3PLA - chains C and H of the 10 polymer chains in the assembly; structure by X-ray diffraction, 3.15 A resolution.

Chain C:
Molecule: 50S ribosomal protein L7Ae
Organism: Sulfolobus solfataricus
UniProtKB: D0KRE2 (D0KRE2_SULS9); residues 1-130 here = UniProt positions 1-130
Amino-acid sequence (130 residues; each row starts with the number of its first residue):
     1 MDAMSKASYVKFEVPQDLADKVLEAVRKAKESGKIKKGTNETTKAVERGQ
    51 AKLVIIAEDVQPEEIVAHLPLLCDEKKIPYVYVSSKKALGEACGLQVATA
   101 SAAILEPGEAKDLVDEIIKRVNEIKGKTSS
Not modelled in the structure: 1-6, 129-130
Sequence notes: engineered mutation Asp2 (Asn in D0KRE2)

Chain H:
Molecule: C/D guide RNA
Sequence (40 nucleotides; numbered 1 to 40; the number before each row is that of its first residue):
     1 GGGAGUCUUGUGAUGAAACACUCAUGGUCUGAAGACUCCC
Not modelled in the structure: 1-8

Interface between chain C and chain H:
Residue-residue contacts (20):
  Lys37(C) - G10(H)  base contact
  Lys37(C) - G12(H)  base contact
  Gly38(C) - G10(H)  sugar contact
  Gly38(C) - U11(H)  phosphate contact
  Gly38(C) - G12(H)  base contact
  Thr39(C) - U11(H)  hydrogen bond to the phosphate
  Thr39(C) - G12(H)  hydrogen bond to the base
  Asn40(C) - G12(H)  hydrogen bond to the base
  Glu41(C) - G12(H)  hydrogen bond to the base
  Val60(C) - U11(H)  base contact
  Gln61(C) - U11(H)  hydrogen bond to the base
  Pro62(C) - U11(H)  base contact
  Ile65(C) - U11(H)  sugar contact
  Lys86(C) - U11(H)  base contact
  Leu95(C) - G10(H)  base contact
  Val97(C) - G10(H)  base contact
  Ala98(C) - G10(H)  hydrogen bond to the sugar
  Thr99(C) - G10(H)  hydrogen bond to the sugar
  Thr99(C) - U11(H)  phosphate contact
  Ala100(C) - U11(H)  hydrogen bond to the phosphate
Other interface residues (no listed pair), chain C (17 interface residues in all): Asp59, Ser101
Other interface residues (no listed pair), chain H (4 interface residues in all): U9

Summary:
17 residues of chain C face 4 of chain H across their interface, with 8 hydrogen bonds. Polar contacts include
Thr39(C)-G12(H), Asn40(C)-G12(H) and Glu41(C)-G12(H).
Chain C is 50S ribosomal protein L7Ae (Sulfolobus solfataricus) and chain H is C/D guide RNA; the structure,
Crystal structure of a catalytically active substrate-bound box C/D RNP from Sulfolobus solfataricus, was
determined by X-ray diffraction.
